6VPO - chains A and B of the 3 polymer chains in the assembly; structure by electron microscopy, 4.40 A resolution (low resolution: residue-level contacts below are approximate; hydrogen-bond / salt-bridge calls are withheld).

[Chain A]
Protein: Tubulin alpha-1A chain
Source organism: Sus scrofa
UniProt: P02550 (TBA1A_PIG); residues 1-451 here = UniProt positions 1-451
Chain sequence (451 residues; each row starts with the number of its first residue):
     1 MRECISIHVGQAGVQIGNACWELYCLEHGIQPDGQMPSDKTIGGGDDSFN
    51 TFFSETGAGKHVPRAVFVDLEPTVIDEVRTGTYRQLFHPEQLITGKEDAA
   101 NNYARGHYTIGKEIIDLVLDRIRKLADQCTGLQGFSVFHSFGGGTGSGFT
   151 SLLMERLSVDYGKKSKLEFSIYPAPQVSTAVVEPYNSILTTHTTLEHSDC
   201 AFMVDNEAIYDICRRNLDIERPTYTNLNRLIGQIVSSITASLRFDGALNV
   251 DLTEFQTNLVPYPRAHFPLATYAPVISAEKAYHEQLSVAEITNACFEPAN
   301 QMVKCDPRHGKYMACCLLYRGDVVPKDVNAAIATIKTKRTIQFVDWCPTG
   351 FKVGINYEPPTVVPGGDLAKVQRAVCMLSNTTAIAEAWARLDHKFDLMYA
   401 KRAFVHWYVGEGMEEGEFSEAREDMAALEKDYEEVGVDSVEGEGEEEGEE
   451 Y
Unresolved in the structure: 1, 39-48, 279-284, 440-451
Small-molecule neighbours: GTP (guanosine-5'-triphosphate): G10, Q11, A12, Q15, I16, D69, E71, D98, A99, A100, N101, S140, G143, G144, T145, G146, I171, T179, E183, N206, Y224, L227, N228
Curated features (UniProtKB/Swiss-Prot):
  - active site: E254
  - binding site (GTP): G10, Q11, A12, Q15, E71, A99, S140, G143, G144, T145, G146, T179, E183, N206, Y224, N228, L252
  - binding site (Mg(2+)): E71
  - site: Y451 (Involved in polymerization)
  - modified residue: K40 (N6-acetyllysine), Y282 (3'-nitrotyrosine), S439 (Phosphoserine), E443 (5-glutamyl polyglutamate), E445 (5-glutamyl polyglutamate), Y451 (3'-nitrotyrosine)
  - natural variant: A265 (A265G; A265I), T271 to A273 (sequence variant, change not given here)

[Chain B]
Protein: Tubulin beta chain
Source organism: Sus scrofa
UniProt: P02554 (TBB_PIG); the author numbering skips numbers that UniProt does not, so the offset changes along the chain: 1-44 = UniProt 1-44; 47-360 = UniProt 45-358; 369-455 = UniProt 359-445
Chain sequence (445 residues; row label = number of the first residue in the row; note: 10 numbers in that range are skipped by the numbering (no residue carries them; nothing is unmodelled there)):
     1 MREIVHIQAGQCGNQIGAKFWEVISDEHGIDPTGSYHGDSDLQL
    47 ERINVYYNEAAGNKYVPRAILVDLEPGTMDSVRSGPFGQIFRPDNFVFGQ
    97 SGAGNNWAKGHYTEGAELVDSVLDVVRKESESCDCLQGFQLTHSLGGGTG
   147 SGMGTLLISKIREEYPDRIMNTFSVVPSPKVSDTVVEPYNATLSVHQLVE
   197 NTDETYCIDNEALYDICFRTLKLTTPTYGDLNHLVSATMSGVTTCLRFPG
   247 QLNADLRKLAVNMVPFPRLHFFMPGFAPLTSRGSQQYRALTVPELTQQMF
   297 DAKNMMAACDPRHGRYLTVAAVFRGRMSMKEVDEQMLNVQNKNSSYFVEW
   347 IPNNVKTAVCDIPP
   369 RGLKMSATFIGNSTAIQELFKRISEQFTAMFRRKAFLHWYTGEGMDEMEF
   419 TEAESNMNDLVSEYQQYQDATADEQGEFEEEGEEDEA
Unresolved in the structure: 1, 280-284, 438-455
Small-molecule neighbours: GDP (guanosine-5'-diphosphate): G10, Q11, C12, Q15, I16, N101, S140, G143, G144, T145, G146, E183, N206, L209, Y224, N228
Curated features (UniProtKB/Swiss-Prot):
  - motif: M1 to I4 (MREI motif)
  - binding site (GTP): Q11, E71, S140, G144, T145, G146, N206, N228
  - binding site (Mg(2+)): E71
  - modified residue: S40 (Phosphoserine), K60 (N6-acetyllysine), S174 (Phosphoserine), T287 (Phosphothreonine), T292 (Phosphothreonine), R320 (Omega-N-methylarginine), E448 (5-glutamyl polyglutamate)
  - cross-link (Glycyl lysine isopeptide (Lys-Gly)): K60 (interchain with G-Cter in ubiquitin), K326 (interchain with G-Cter in ubiquitin)

[Interface between chain A and chain B]
Pairs across the interface (65):
  Q11(A) - G246(B)
  Q11(A) - Q247(B)
  Q11(A) - L248(B)
  Q11(A) - N249(B)
  Q15(A) - G246(B)
  Q15(A) - Q247(B)
  E71(A) - N249(B)
  P72(A) - R48(B)
  T73(A) - R2(B)
  T73(A) - R48(B)
  T73(A) - N249(B)
  D76(A) - E47(B)
  D76(A) - R48(B)
  E77(A) - P245(B)
  E77(A) - D357(B)
  E97(A) - Q133(B)
  E97(A) - R164(B)
  E97(A) - R253(B)
  D98(A) - R253(B)
  D98(A) - K254(B)
  A100(A) - K254(B)
  N101(A) - K254(B)
  N102(A) - V257(B)
  R105(A) - R253(B)
  V177(A) - D329(B)
  S178(A) - M332(B)
  S178(A) - N349(B)
  T179(A) - L248(B)
  T179(A) - V351(B)
  T179(A) - K352(B)
  T179(A) - T353(B)
  A180(A) - K352(B)
  V181(A) - N258(B)
  V181(A) - I347(B)
  V181(A) - N349(B)
  V181(A) - V351(B)
  Y210(A) - M325(B)
  Y210(A) - K326(B)
  R214(A) - K326(B)
  R214(A) - E330(B)
  E220(A) - K326(B)
  R221(A) - E327(B)
  P222(A) - S324(B)
  P222(A) - K326(B)
  T223(A) - S324(B)
  Y224(A) - M325(B)
  K394(A) - P348(B)
  L397(A) - W346(B)
  M398(A) - W346(B)
  M398(A) - I347(B)
  M398(A) - P348(B)
  K401(A) - W346(B)
  A403(A) - P261(B)
  F404(A) - V257(B)
  F404(A) - N258(B)
  F404(A) - M259(B)
  F404(A) - V260(B)
  F404(A) - P261(B)
  F404(A) - T314(B)
  F404(A) - I347(B)
  H406(A) - V260(B)
  H406(A) - P263(B)
  W407(A) - A256(B)
  W407(A) - V257(B)
  W407(A) - V260(B)
Also at the interface, not in a pair above, chain A (36 interface residues in all): K96, Q176, I219
Also at the interface, not in a pair above, chain B (42 interface residues in all): D130, F244, D251, F262, L333, Q336, E345

[Summary]
36 residues of chain A and 42 residues of chain B are in contact. Bound to chain A: GTP. Ligands of chain B:
GDP. From UniProt: active-site residue E254(A), 17 GTP-binding residues and Mg2+-binding residue E71(A) on
chain A; 8 GTP-binding residues on chain B.
Chain A is Tubulin alpha-1A chain and chain B is Tubulin beta chain, both from Sus scrofa; the structure,
Cryo-EM structure of microtubule-bound KLP61F motor domain in the AMPPNP state, was determined by electron
microscopy, deposited together with 6VPP.
